PDB entry 7XJJ | electron microscopy, 3.30 A resolution | chains B and G of the 6 polymer chains in the assembly

# Chain B
Molecule: Guanine nucleotide-binding protein G(I)/G(S)/G(T) subunit beta-1
Source organism: Homo sapiens
UniProt: P62873 (GBB1_HUMAN); numbering as in UniProt (aligned over 1-340)
Chain sequence (340 residues; row label = number of the first residue in the row):
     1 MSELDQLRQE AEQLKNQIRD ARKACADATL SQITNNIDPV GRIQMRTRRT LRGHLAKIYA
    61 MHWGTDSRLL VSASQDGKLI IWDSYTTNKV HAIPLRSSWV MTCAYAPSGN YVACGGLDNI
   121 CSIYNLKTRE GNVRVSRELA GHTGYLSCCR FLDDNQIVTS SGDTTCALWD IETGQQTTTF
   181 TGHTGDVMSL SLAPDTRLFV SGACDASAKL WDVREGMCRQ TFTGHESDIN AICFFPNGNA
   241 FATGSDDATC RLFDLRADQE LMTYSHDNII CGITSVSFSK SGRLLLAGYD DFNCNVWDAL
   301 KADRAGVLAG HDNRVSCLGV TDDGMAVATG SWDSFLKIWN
Not modelled in the structure: 1-2

# Chain G
Molecule: Guanine nucleotide-binding protein G(I)/G(S)/G(O) subunit gamma-2
Source organism: Homo sapiens
UniProt: P59768 (GBG2_HUMAN); residues 1-71 here = UniProt positions 1-71
Chain sequence (71 residues; numbered 1 to 71; the number before each row is that of its first residue):
     1 MASNNTASIA QARKLVEQLK MEANIDRIKV SKAAADLMAY CEAHAKEDPL LTPVPASENP
    61 FREKKFFSAI L
Not modelled in the structure: 1-6, 63-71
Construct notes: engineered mutation Ser68 (Cys in P59768)

# Chain B / chain G interface
Contacting residue pairs (71):
  Leu7(B) - Val16(G)
  Ala11(B) - Leu19(G)
  Leu14(B) - Leu19(G)  hydrophobic
  Leu14(B) - Lys20(G)
  Leu14(B) - Ala23(G)  hydrophobic
  Ile18(B) - Glu22(G)
  Ile18(B) - Ala23(G)  hydrophobic
  Ile18(B) - Arg27(G)
  Arg22(B) - Glu22(G)  salt bridge
  Arg22(B) - Arg27(G)
  Cys25(B) - Arg27(G)
  Cys25(B) - Lys29(G)
  Cys25(B) - Val30(G)  hydrogen bond (backbone-backbone)
  Ala26(B) - Val30(G)  hydrophobic
  Asp27(B) - Val30(G)  hydrogen bond (side chain-backbone)
  Asp27(B) - Ser31(G)  hydrogen bond (side chain-backbone)
  Ala28(B) - Val30(G)
  Leu30(B) - Ala34(G)  hydrophobic
  Leu30(B) - Leu37(G)  hydrophobic
  Ile33(B) - Ser31(G)
  Ile33(B) - Ala34(G)  hydrophobic
  Ile33(B) - Met38(G)  hydrophobic
  Thr34(B) - Met38(G)
  Ile37(B) - Met38(G)  hydrophobic
  Val40(B) - Leu51(G)  hydrophobic
  Met45(B) - Leu50(G)  hydrophobic
  Arg48(B) - Phe61(G)
  Arg49(B) - Pro60(G)  hydrogen bond (side chain-backbone)
  Arg49(B) - Phe61(G)
  Arg49(B) - Arg62(G)
  Ser84(B) - Phe61(G)
  Tyr85(B) - Pro60(G)
  Tyr85(B) - Phe61(G)  hydrophobic
  Cys218(B) - Gln18(G)
  Arg219(B) - Glu22(G)
  Thr221(B) - Glu22(G)
  Phe235(B) - Tyr40(G)  hydrophobic
  Phe235(B) - Cys41(G)  hydrophobic
  Pro236(B) - Tyr40(G)
  Asn237(B) - Tyr40(G)
  Asp254(B) - Leu37(G)
  Arg256(B) - Lys32(G)
  Arg256(B) - Asp36(G)  salt bridge
  Asp258(B) - Ile25(G)
  Asp258(B) - Arg27(G)  salt bridge
  Gln259(B) - Val30(G)
  Leu261(B) - Leu37(G)  hydrophobic
  Ser279(B) - Asp48(G)
  Ser279(B) - Leu50(G)
  Lys280(B) - Glu47(G)
  Lys280(B) - Asp48(G)
  Ser281(B) - Tyr40(G)
  Ser281(B) - His44(G)
  Ser281(B) - Asp48(G)  hydrogen bond
  Gly282(B) - Cys41(G)
  Gly282(B) - Asp48(G)
  Arg283(B) - Cys41(G)
  Arg283(B) - Leu51(G)
  Leu300(B) - Cys41(G)  hydrophobic
  Val320(B) - Leu50(G)  hydrophobic
  Asp323(B) - Pro49(G)
  Gly324(B) - Pro49(G)
  Gly324(B) - Leu50(G)
  Met325(B) - Pro49(G)  hydrophobic
  Met325(B) - Asn59(G)
  Met325(B) - Pro60(G)
  Met325(B) - Phe61(G)  hydrophobic
  Ala326(B) - Phe61(G)  hydrophobic
  Ile338(B) - Phe61(G)  hydrophobic
  Asn340(B) - Asn59(G)
  Asn340(B) - Phe61(G)
Other interface residues (no listed pair), chain B (60 interface residues in all): Leu4, Glu10, Gln13, Lys15, Gln17, Ala21, Ile43, Trp63, Ser67, Met217, Gln220, Ala240, Leu252, Ala257, Phe278, Leu284, Leu286
Other interface residues (no listed pair), chain G (33 interface residues in all): Ser8, Leu15, Ile28, Ala33, Ala45

# Overview
Chain B and chain G form an interface of 60 and 33 residues respectively, with 5 hydrogen bonds and 3 salt
bridges. Among the polar pairs are Arg22(B)-Glu22(G), Arg256(B)-Asp36(G) and Asp258(B)-Arg27(G).
Here chain B is Guanine nucleotide-binding protein G(I)/G(S)/G(T) subunit beta-1 and chain G is Guanine
nucleotide-binding protein G(I)/G(S)/G(O) subunit gamma-2, both from Homo sapiens. Entry 7XJJ (Cryo-EM
structure of the galanin-bound GALR1-miniGo complex) was determined by electron microscopy (same publication
as 7XJK and 7XJL).
